PDB entry 2B5H | X-ray diffraction, 1.50 A resolution | chain A

# Chain A
Name: Cysteine dioxygenase type I
Organism: Rattus norvegicus
Notes: EC 1.13.11.20
UniProt: P21816 (CDO1_RAT); numbering as in UniProt (aligned over 1-200)
Chain sequence (200 residues; row label = number of the first residue in the row):
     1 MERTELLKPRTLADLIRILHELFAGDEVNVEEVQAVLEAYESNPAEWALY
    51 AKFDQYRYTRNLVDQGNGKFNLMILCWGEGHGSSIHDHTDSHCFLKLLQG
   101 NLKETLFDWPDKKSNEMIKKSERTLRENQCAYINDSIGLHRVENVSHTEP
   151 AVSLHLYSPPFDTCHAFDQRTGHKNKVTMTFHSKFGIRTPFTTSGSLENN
Disordered / not traced: 1-4, 191-200
Swiss-Prot annotation at these positions:
  - binding site (Fe cation): H86, H88, H140
  - cross-link: C93 to Y157 (3'-(S-cysteinyl)-tyrosine (Cys-Tyr))
Ion coordination: Fe ion: H86, H88, H140
Reported in the primary citation:
  - Fe ion coordination: H86, H88, H140
  - post-translational modification sites: C93, Y157
  - contacts within the chain: N61-S183 (hydrogen bond), T59-N61 (hydrogen bond), N61-I74 (hydrogen bond), S83-V142 (hydrogen bond), D87-T89, D87-H165 (salt bridge), C93-Y157, N144-S146 (hydrogen bond), G78-N144 (hydrogen bond), N144-E149 (hydrogen bond), S153-H155 (hydrogen bond), H155-Y157 (hydrogen bond)
  - catalytic residues: Y58, Y157 (proposed by the authors, not directly observed)

# In short
H86, H88 and H140 form the Fe ion site. UniProt lists 3 Fe cation-binding residues. From the paper: catalytic
residues Y58 and Y157; Fe ion coordination by H86, H88 and H140.
Chain A is Cysteine dioxygenase type I (Rattus norvegicus); the structure, 1.5 A Resolution Crystal Structure
of Recombinant R. Norvegicus Cysteine Dioxygenase, was determined by X-ray diffraction (same publication as
2GH2).
